Entry 1KJ4 (X-ray diffraction, 2.90 A resolution); this record covers chains A and B of the 3 polymer chains in the assembly.

[Chain A (and B)]
Protein: POL polyprotein
From: Human immunodeficiency virus 1
Notes: EC 3.4.23.16; fragment: hiv-1 protease, residues 57-155; chain B of this document is another copy of the same molecule, construct and numbering; everything in this record applies to it too
Reference sequence: P03369 (POL_HV1A2); residues 1-99 here correspond to UniProt positions 57-155 (UniProt number = residue number + 56)
Chain sequence (99 residues; row label = number of the first residue in the row):
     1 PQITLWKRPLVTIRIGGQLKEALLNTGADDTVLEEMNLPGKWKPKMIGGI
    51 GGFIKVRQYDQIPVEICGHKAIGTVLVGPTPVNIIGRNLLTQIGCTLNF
Construct notes: engineered mutation Lys7 (Gln63 in P03369), Asn25 (Asp81 in P03369)

[Chain A / chain B interface]
Contacting residue pairs - 87 pairs, chain A then chain B:
  Pro1(A) - Leu97(B)
  Pro1(A) - Asn98(B)
  Pro1(A) - Phe99(B)  hydrogen bond (backbone-backbone)
  Gln2(A) - Leu97(B)
  Gln2(A) - Asn98(B)
  Ile3(A) - Thr96(B)
  Ile3(A) - Leu97(B)  hydrogen bond (backbone-backbone)
  Leu5(A) - Thr26(B)
  Leu5(A) - Arg87(B)  hydrogen bond (backbone-side chain)
  Leu5(A) - Leu90(B)  hydrophobic
  Leu5(A) - Thr91(B)
  Leu5(A) - Cys95(B)
  Trp6(A) - Arg87(B)
  Trp6(A) - Thr91(B)
  Lys7(A) - Arg87(B)
  Arg8(A) - Asp29(B)  salt bridge
  Arg8(A) - Arg87(B)
  Pro9(A) - Thr26(B)
  Pro9(A) - Arg87(B)
  Leu23(A) - Gly27(B)
  Leu24(A) - Thr26(B)  hydrogen bond (backbone-side chain)
  Asn25(A) - Asn25(B)  hydrogen bond
  Asn25(A) - Thr26(B)
  Asn25(A) - Gly27(B)
  Thr26(A) - Leu5(B)
  Thr26(A) - Pro9(B)
  Thr26(A) - Leu24(B)  hydrogen bond (side chain-backbone)
  Thr26(A) - Asn25(B)
  Thr26(A) - Thr26(B)  hydrogen bond (side chain-backbone)
  Thr26(A) - Leu97(B)
  Gly27(A) - Asn25(B)  hydrogen bond (backbone-side chain)
  Asp29(A) - Arg8(B)  salt bridge
  Gly49(A) - Ile50(B)
  Ile50(A) - Gly49(B)
  Ile50(A) - Ile50(B)  hydrogen bond (backbone-backbone)
  Ile50(A) - Gly52(B)
  Ile50(A) - Ile54(B)  hydrophobic
  Ile50(A) - Pro81(B)
  Gly51(A) - Ile50(B)  hydrogen bond (backbone-backbone)
  Gly51(A) - Gly51(B)
  Gly52(A) - Gly51(B)
  Ile54(A) - Ile50(B)  hydrophobic
  Ile54(A) - Gly51(B)
  Cys67(A) - Phe99(B)  hydrophobic
  His69(A) - Phe99(B)
  Thr80(A) - Ile50(B)
  Pro81(A) - Gly49(B)
  Pro81(A) - Ile50(B)
  Arg87(A) - Leu5(B)  hydrogen bond (side chain-backbone)
  Arg87(A) - Trp6(B)
  Arg87(A) - Lys7(B)
  Arg87(A) - Arg8(B)
  Arg87(A) - Pro9(B)
  Leu90(A) - Leu5(B)  hydrophobic
  Thr91(A) - Leu5(B)
  Thr91(A) - Trp6(B)
  Ile93(A) - Phe99(B)
  Gly94(A) - Asn98(B)
  Gly94(A) - Phe99(B)
  Cys95(A) - Leu5(B)
  Cys95(A) - Leu97(B)  hydrophobic
  Cys95(A) - Asn98(B)
  Cys95(A) - Phe99(B)  hydrophobic
  Thr96(A) - Gln2(B)
  Thr96(A) - Ile3(B)
  Thr96(A) - Thr96(B)
  Thr96(A) - Leu97(B)
  Thr96(A) - Asn98(B)  hydrogen bond (backbone-backbone)
  Leu97(A) - Pro1(B)
  Leu97(A) - Gln2(B)
  Leu97(A) - Ile3(B)  hydrogen bond (backbone-backbone)
  Leu97(A) - Leu24(B)  hydrophobic
  Leu97(A) - Thr26(B)
  Leu97(A) - Cys95(B)  hydrophobic
  Leu97(A) - Thr96(B)
  Leu97(A) - Leu97(B)  hydrophobic
  Asn98(A) - Pro1(B)
  Asn98(A) - Gln2(B)
  Asn98(A) - Gly94(B)
  Asn98(A) - Cys95(B)
  Asn98(A) - Thr96(B)  hydrogen bond (backbone-backbone)
  Asn98(A) - Asn98(B)  hydrogen bond
  Phe99(A) - Pro1(B)  hydrogen bond (backbone-backbone)
  Phe99(A) - His69(B)
  Phe99(A) - Ile93(B)  hydrophobic
  Phe99(A) - Gly94(B)
  Phe99(A) - Cys95(B)  hydrophobic
Other interface residues (no listed pair), chain A (36 interface residues in all): Thr4, Ile66, Pro79
Other interface residues (no listed pair), chain B (35 interface residues in all): Thr4, Leu23, Ile47, Gly48, Cys67

[In short]
The interface between chain A and chain B involves 36 residues on one side and 35 on the other, with 16
hydrogen bonds and 2 salt bridges. Polar contacts include Arg8(A)-Asp29(B), Leu5(A)-Arg87(B) and
Leu24(A)-Thr26(B).
Chain A and chain B are both POL polyprotein (Human immunodeficiency virus 1); the structure, Substrate shape
determines specificity of recognition recognition for HIV-1 protease: analysis of crystal structures of six
..., was determined by X-ray diffraction together with 1KJ7, 1KJF, 1KJG and 1KJH from the same study.
